PDB entry 8VNM | X-ray diffraction, 1.59 A resolution | chains C and A of the 4 polymer chains in the assembly

# Chain C
Molecule: 21-nt DNA strand
Sequence (21 nucleotides; row label = number of the first residue in the row):
   401 TTGACTCTCTTAAGAGAGTCA
Metal / ion sites: Mn2+: DA413, DG414 (shared with 1 residue of chain B); Na+: DA413, DG414 (shared with 1 residue of chain B)

# Chain A
Molecule: Intron-encoded endonuclease I-PpoI
Organism: Physarum polycephalum
Notes: EC 3.1.-.-
UniProt: Q94702 (PPO1_PHYPO); residue numbers follow UniProt; this construct covers 2-163
Amino-acid sequence (162 residues; each row starts with the number of its first residue):
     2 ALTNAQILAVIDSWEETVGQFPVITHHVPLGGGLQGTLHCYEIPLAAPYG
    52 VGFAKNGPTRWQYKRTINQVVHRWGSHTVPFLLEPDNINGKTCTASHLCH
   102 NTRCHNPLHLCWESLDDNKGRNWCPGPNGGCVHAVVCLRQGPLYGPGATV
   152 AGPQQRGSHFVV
Metal / ion sites: Zn2+ site 1: Cys-41, Cys-100, Cys-105, His-110; Mn2+: Asn-119 (shared with 2 residues of chain D); Na+: Asn-119 (shared with 2 residues of chain D); Zn2+ site 2: Cys-125, Cys-132, His-134, Cys-138
What the authors report for this chain:
  - catalytic residues: His-98
  - mutagenesis - H78A/H98A, H98A: decreased catalytic activity
  - mutagenesis - H78A: unchanged catalytic activity

# How chain C and chain A interact
Contacting residue pairs (19; chain C residue first):
  DT401(C) / Thr-67(A)  phosphate contact
  DT402(C) / Arg-66(A)  salt bridge to the phosphate
  DT402(C) / Thr-67(A)  base contact
  DT402(C) / Val-72(A)  base contact
  DG403(C) / Val-52(A)  phosphate contact
  DG403(C) / Gly-53(A)  hydrogen bond to the phosphate
  DG403(C) / Lys-65(A)  hydrogen bond to the base
  DA404(C) / Ala-48(A)  phosphate contact
  DA404(C) / Pro-49(A)  phosphate contact
  DA404(C) / Ala-55(A)  base contact
  DA404(C) / Lys-65(A)  base contact
  DC405(C) / Ala-48(A)  phosphate contact
  DC405(C) / Lys-56(A)  base contact
  DT406(C) / Lys-56(A)  base contact
  DT406(C) / Asn-57(A)  base contact
  DC407(C) / Asn-57(A)  hydrogen bond to the base
  DT411(C) / Leu-116(A)  base contact
  DT411(C) / Lys-120(A)  hydrogen bond to the base
  DA412(C) / Asp-117(A)  sugar contact
Other interface residues (no listed pair), chain C (12 interface residues in all): DT408, DT410, DA413
Other interface residues (no listed pair), chain A (17 interface residues in all): Tyr-50, Phe-54, Arg-74

# In short
12 residues of chain C and 17 residues of chain A are in contact; the contacts include 4 hydrogen bonds and 1
salt bridge. Polar contacts include DG403(C)/Lys-65(A), DC407(C)/Asn-57(A) and DT411(C)/Lys-120(A). The Mn2+
site is built by DA413(C) and DG414(C). From the paper: the catalytic residue His-98(A); H78A/H98A and H98A of
chain A reduce catalytic activity.
Here chain C is a 21-nt DNA strand and chain A is Intron-encoded endonuclease I-PpoI (Physarum polycephalum).
Entry 8VNM (Homing endonuclease I-PpoI-DNA complex:reaction at pH6.0 (K+ MES) with 500 uM Mn2+ for 320s) was
determined by X-ray diffraction, deposited together with 8VMO, 8VMP, 8VMQ, 8VMR, 8VMS, 8VMT and 35 further
entries.
